8XSJ - chains H and L of the 4 polymer chains in the assembly; structure by electron microscopy, 2.61 A resolution.

== Chain H ==
Name: IMCAS-316 H chain
Organism: Homo sapiens
Chain sequence (230 residues; each row starts with the number of its first residue):
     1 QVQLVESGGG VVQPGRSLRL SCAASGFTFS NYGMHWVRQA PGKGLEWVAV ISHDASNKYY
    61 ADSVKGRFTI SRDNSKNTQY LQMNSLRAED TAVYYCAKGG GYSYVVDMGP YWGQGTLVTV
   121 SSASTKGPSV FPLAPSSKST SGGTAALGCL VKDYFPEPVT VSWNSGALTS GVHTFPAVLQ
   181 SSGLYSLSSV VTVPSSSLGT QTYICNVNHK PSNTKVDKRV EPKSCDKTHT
Disordered / not traced: 135-144, 222-230
Disulfides: Cys22-Cys96, Cys149-Cys205

== Chain L ==
Name: IMCAS-316 L chain
Organism: Homo sapiens
Chain sequence (215 residues; each row starts with the number of its first residue):
     1 DIQMTQSPSS LSASVGDRVT ITCRASQSIS NYLNWYQQKP GKAPKLLIYD ASNLETGVPS
    61 RFSGSGSGAD FTFTIGSLQP EDSATYYCQQ YDNLPLTFGG GTKVEIKGTV AAPSVFIFPP
   121 SDEQLKSGTA SVVCLLNNFY PREAKVQWKV DNALQSGNSQ ESVTEQDSKD STYSLSSTLT
   181 LSKADYEKHK VYACEVTHQG LSSPVTKSFN RGECS
Disordered / not traced: 214-215
Disulfides: Cys23-Cys88, Cys134-Cys194

== How chain H and chain L interact ==
Residue-residue contacts (50; chain H residue first):
  Val37(H) - Phe98(L)  hydrophobic
  Gln39(H) - Gln38(L)  hydrogen bond
  Gly44(H) - Tyr87(L)
  Leu45(H) - Gln38(L)
  Leu45(H) - Tyr87(L)  hydrophobic
  Leu45(H) - Phe98(L)  hydrophobic
  Trp47(H) - Pro95(L)  hydrophobic
  Trp47(H) - Leu96(L)
  Tyr59(H) - Leu94(L)  hydrophobic
  Tyr95(H) - Gln38(L)
  Val106(H) - Tyr91(L)
  Val106(H) - Asn93(L)
  Met108(H) - Asn34(L)
  Met108(H) - Gln89(L)
  Met108(H) - Leu96(L)  hydrophobic
  Gly109(H) - Tyr36(L)
  Pro110(H) - Leu46(L)
  Pro110(H) - Glu55(L)
  Trp112(H) - Tyr36(L)  hydrophobic
  Trp112(H) - Pro44(L)
  Trp112(H) - Phe98(L)  hydrophobic
  Gly113(H) - Ala43(L)
  Phe131(H) - Ser121(L)
  Phe131(H) - Glu123(L)
  Phe131(H) - Gln124(L)
  Pro132(H) - Ser121(L)
  Leu133(H) - Phe118(L)
  Leu133(H) - Val133(L)  hydrophobic
  Ala134(H) - Phe116(L)
  Ala134(H) - Phe118(L)
  Ala146(H) - Phe116(L)
  Ala146(H) - Phe118(L)
  Ala146(H) - Leu135(L)  hydrophobic
  Leu147(H) - Phe118(L)  hydrophobic
  Leu150(H) - Val133(L)  hydrophobic
  Leu150(H) - Thr178(L)
  His173(H) - Asn137(L)
  His173(H) - Ser174(L)  hydrogen bond
  Phe175(H) - Ser162(L)
  Phe175(H) - Ser174(L)
  Phe175(H) - Leu175(L)
  Phe175(H) - Ser176(L)
  Pro176(H) - Ser162(L)  hydrogen bond (backbone-side chain)
  Pro176(H) - Val163(L)
  Val178(H) - Gln160(L)
  Val178(H) - Glu161(L)
  Gln180(H) - Gln160(L)
  Ser188(H) - Ser176(L)
  Val190(H) - Leu135(L)  hydrophobic
  Thr192(H) - Asn137(L)  hydrogen bond
Interface residues without a listed pair, chain H (36 interface residues in all): His35, Lys43, Asp62, Gln114, Gly148, Lys152, Thr174, Ser186
Interface residues without a listed pair, chain L (38 interface residues in all): Asp1, Lys42, Pro119, Ser131, Asn138, Thr164, Thr180

== Overview ==
Chain H and chain L form an interface of 36 and 38 residues respectively; the contacts include 4 hydrogen
bonds. Polar contacts include Gln39(H)-Gln38(L), His173(H)-Ser174(L) and Pro176(H)-Ser162(L).
Here chain H is IMCAS-316 H chain and chain L is IMCAS-316 L chain, both from Homo sapiens. Entry 8XSJ
(SARS-CoV-2 Omicron BA.4 RBD + IMCAS-316 + ACE2) was determined by electron microscopy.
